Entry 5TH0 (X-ray diffraction, 2.25 A resolution); this record covers chains B and C of the 6 polymer chains in the assembly.

[Chain B]
Molecule: Hemagglutinin HA2 chain
From: Influenza A virus
UniProt: A0A0J9X253 (A0A0J9X253_9INFA); residues 2-174 here = UniProt positions 2-174
Amino-acid sequence (180 residues; each row starts with the number of its first residue):
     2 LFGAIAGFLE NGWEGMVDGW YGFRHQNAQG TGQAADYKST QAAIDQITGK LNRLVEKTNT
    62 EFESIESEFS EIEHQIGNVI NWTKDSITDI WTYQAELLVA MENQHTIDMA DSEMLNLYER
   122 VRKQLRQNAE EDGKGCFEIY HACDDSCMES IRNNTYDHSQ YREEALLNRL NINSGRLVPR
Not modelled in the structure: 173-181
Sequence notes: expression tag (175-181)
Disulfide bonds: Cys144-Cys148
Glycans and other covalent adducts: N-acetylglucosamine (NAG) linked to Asn82

[Chain C]
Molecule: Hemagglutinin HA1 chain
From: Influenza A virus
UniProt: A0A0J9X252 (A0A0J9X252_9INFA); the construct lacks a stretch of the UniProt sequence and is renumbered around it, so the offset changes along the chain: 7-129 = UniProt 1-123; 130-158 = UniProt 125-153; 159-263 = UniProt 156-260; 265-276 = UniProt 261-272; 1 more segments
Amino-acid sequence (323 residues; row label = number of the first residue in the row; note: 1 number in that range is skipped by the numbering (no residue carries it; nothing is unmodelled there); a row labelled like 158A-158B holds insertion residues (158A, then the next letters in order)):
     7 ADPGDKICLG HHAVANGTIV KTLTNEQEEV TNATETVEST GINRLCMKGR KHKDLGNCHP
    67 IGMLIGTPAC DLHLTGMWDT LIERENAIAY CYPGATVNVE ALRQKIMESG GINKISTGFT
   127 YGS
  129A S
   130 INSAGTTRAC MRNGGNSFYA ELKWLVSKS
158A-158B AG
   159 QNFPQTTNTY RNTDTAEHLI MWGIHHPSST QEKNDLYGTQ SLSISVGSST YRNNFVPVVG
   219 ARPQVNGLSS RIDFHWTLVQ PGDNITFSHN GGLIAPSRVS KLIGR
   265 GLGIQSDAPI DN
  276A N
   277 CESKCFWRGG SINTRLPFQN LSPRTVGQCP KYVNRRSLML ATGMRNVPEL
Not modelled in the structure: 7-10
Sequence notes: engineered mutation Ala158A (Lys154 in A0A0J9X252), Leu226 (Gln223 in A0A0J9X252), Ser228 (Gly225 in A0A0J9X252)
Disulfide bonds: Cys52-Cys277, Cys64-Cys76, Cys97-Cys139, Cys281-Cys305
Glycans and other covalent adducts: N-acetylglucosamine (NAG) linked to Asn242
Reported in the primary citation:
  - mutagenesis - D193T: decreased binding to avian-type receptors
  - mutagenesis - D193T/Q226L/G228S: increased binding to human-type receptors
  - specificity-determining residues: Asp193 (proposed by the authors, not directly observed)
  - mutagenesis - Q226L/G228S, G228S: abolished binding to alpha2-3 sialosides
  - mutagenesis - Q226L/G228S: unchanged binding to human-type alpha2-6 receptors

[Interface between chain B and chain C]
Contacting residue pairs (10; chain B residue first):
  Glu74(B) with Ala107(C)
  His75(B) with Ala107(C); Gln110(C); Lys111(C); Glu114(C), salt bridge
  Gln76(B) with Glu106(C); Gln110(C)
  Asn79(B) with Gln110(C), hydrogen bond; Glu114(C), hydrogen bond
  Asp90(B) with Lys307(C), salt bridge

[Summary]
The interface between chain B and chain C involves 5 residues on one side and 6 on the other, with 2 hydrogen
bonds and 2 salt bridges. Polar pairs include His75(B)-Glu114(C), Asp90(B)-Lys307(C) and Asn79(B)-Gln110(C).
The paper reports that Q226L/G228S and G228S of chain C abolish binding to alpha2-3 sialosides; the
specificity determinant Asp193(C); 4 substitutions were tested in all.
Here chain B is Hemagglutinin HA2 chain and chain C is Hemagglutinin HA1 chain, both from Influenza A virus.
Entry 5TH0 (Crystal structure of H10 hemagglutinin mutant (K158aA-Q226L-G228S) from Jiangxi-Donghu (2013)
H10N8 influenza virus) was determined by X-ray diffraction together with 5TGO, 5TGU, 5TGV, 5TH1, 5THB, 5THC
and 5THF from the same study.
